Entry 9CRS (electron microscopy, 2.90 A resolution); this record covers chains A and B of the 9 polymer chains in the assembly.

== Chain A ==
Name: Gamma-aminobutyric acid receptor subunit beta-2
From: Homo sapiens
UniProtKB: P47870 (GBRB2_HUMAN); residues 1-488 here correspond to UniProt positions 25-512 (UniProt number = residue number + 24)
Sequence (488 residues; each row starts with the number of its first residue):
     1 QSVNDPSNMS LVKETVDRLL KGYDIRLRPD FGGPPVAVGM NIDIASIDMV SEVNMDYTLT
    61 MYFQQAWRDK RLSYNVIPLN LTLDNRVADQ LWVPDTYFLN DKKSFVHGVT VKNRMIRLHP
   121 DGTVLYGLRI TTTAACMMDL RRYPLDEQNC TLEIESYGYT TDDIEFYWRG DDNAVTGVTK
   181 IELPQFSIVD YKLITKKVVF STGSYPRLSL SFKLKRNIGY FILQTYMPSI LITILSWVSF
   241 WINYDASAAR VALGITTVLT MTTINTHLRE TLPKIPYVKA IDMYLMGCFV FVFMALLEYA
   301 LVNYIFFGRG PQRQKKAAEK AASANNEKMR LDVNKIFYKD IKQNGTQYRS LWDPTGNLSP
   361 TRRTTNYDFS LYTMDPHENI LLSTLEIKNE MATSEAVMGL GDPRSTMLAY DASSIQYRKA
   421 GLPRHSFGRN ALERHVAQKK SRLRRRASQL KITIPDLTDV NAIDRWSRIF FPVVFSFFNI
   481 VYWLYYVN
Disordered / not traced: 1-7, 310-458, 488
Cystine bridges: Cys136-Cys150
Covalent attachments: N-acetylglucosamine (NAG) linked to Asn80, Asn149
Small-molecule neighbours: gamma-amino-butanoic acid (ABU): Tyr97, Glu155, Ser156, Tyr157, Phe200, Thr202, Tyr205

== Chain B ==
Name: Gamma-aminobutyric acid receptor subunit alpha-1
From: Homo sapiens
UniProtKB: P14867 (GBRA1_HUMAN); residues 1-429 here correspond to UniProt positions 28-456 (UniProt number = residue number + 27)
Sequence (429 residues; numbered 1 to 429; the number before each row is that of its first residue):
     1 QPSLQDELKD NTTVFTRILD RLLDGYDNRL RPGLGERVTE VKTDIFVTSF GPVSDHDMEY
    61 TIDVFFRQSW KDERLKFKGP MTVLRLNNLM ASKIWTPDTF FHNGKKSVAH NMTMPNKLLR
   121 ITEDGTLLYT MRLTVRAECP MHLEDFPMDA HACPLKFGSY AYTRAEVVYE WTREPARSVV
   181 VAEDGSRLNQ YDLLGQTVDS GIVQSSTGEY VVMTTHFHLK RKIGYFVIQT YLPCIMTVIL
   241 SQVSFWLNRE SVPARTVFGV TTVLTMTTLS ISARNSLPKV AYATAMDWFI AVCYAFVFSA
   301 LIEFATVNYF TKRGYAWDGK SVVPEKPKKV KDPLIKKNNT YAPTATSYTP NLARGDPGLA
   361 TIAKSATIEP KEVKPETKPP EPKKTFNSVS KIDRLSRIAF PLLFGIFNLV YWATYLNREP
   421 QLKAPTPHQ
Disordered / not traced: 1-9, 321-383, 419-429
Cystine bridges: Cys139-Cys153
Covalent attachments: glycan linked to Asn111
Small-molecule neighbours:
  - gamma-amino-butanoic acid (ABU): Phe65, Arg67, Leu118, Thr130
  - PIO ([(2R)-2-octanoyloxy-3-[oxidanyl-[(1R,2R,3S,4R,5R,6S)-2,3,6-tris(oxidanyl)-4,5-diphosphonooxy-cyclohexyl]oxy-phosphoryl]oxy-propyl] octanoate): Arg249, Ser299, Ile302, Glu303, Thr306, Phe310, Lys312, Arg313, Asn387, Ser388, Val389, Ser390, Lys391, Ile392, Leu395, Ser396

== Interface between chain A and chain B ==
Pairs across the interface - 95 pairs, chain A then chain B:
  Asp24(A) with Thr16(B), hydrogen bond
  Ile25(A) with Asn87(B), hydrogen bond (backbone-side chain); Leu89(B), hydrophobic
  Arg26(A) with Leu19(B); Asp20(B), salt bridge; Leu23(B); Asn87(B); Leu89(B); Met90(B)
  Leu27(A) with Thr12(B); Phe15(B), hydrophobic; Thr16(B); Leu19(B), hydrophobic
  Phe31(A) with Leu84(B), hydrophobic; Arg85(B)
  Val93(A) with Met114(B), hydrophobic
  Pro94(A) with Met114(B)
  Asp95(A) with Met114(B)
  Thr96(A) with Met112(B); Thr113(B), hydrogen bond (backbone-backbone); Met114(B)
  Tyr97(A) with Phe65(B); Met112(B); Asn116(B); Arg132(B)
  Phe98(A) with Met112(B), hydrophobic; Arg132(B), hydrogen bond (backbone-side chain)
  Leu99(A) with Phe65(B), hydrophobic; Arg132(B), hydrogen bond (backbone-side chain)
  Asp101(A) with Arg132(B)
  Lys102(A) with His110(B)
  Ser104(A) with Met112(B)
  Phe105(A) with Met112(B)
  Val106(A) with Met112(B), hydrophobic
  Ile130(A) with Met112(B), hydrophobic; Thr113(B)
  Ala135(A) with Arg187(B)
  Tyr157(A) with Asn116(B); Lys117(B); Leu118(B), hydrophobic; Thr130(B); Met131(B), hydrogen bond (side chain-backbone); Arg132(B)
  Gly158(A) with Leu118(B); Arg120(B)
  Tyr159(A) with Arg85(B); Asn87(B)
  Thr160(A) with Arg85(B); Arg120(B)
  Asp162(A) with Arg85(B), salt bridge
  Asp163(A) with Arg85(B), salt bridge
  Phe200(A) with Phe46(B), hydrophobic; Phe65(B), hydrophobic
  Ser201(A) with Arg67(B)
  Thr202(A) with Arg67(B); Arg120(B), hydrogen bond (backbone-side chain)
  Tyr205(A) with Leu118(B); Arg120(B), hydrogen bond
  Ser247(A) with Ser251(B), hydrogen bond
  Val251(A) with Ala254(B); Val257(B), hydrophobic; Phe258(B), hydrophobic
  Ile255(A) with Val257(B); Phe258(B), hydrophobic; Thr261(B)
  Val258(A) with Leu240(B), hydrophobic
  Leu259(A) with Thr265(B)
  Arg269(A) with Tyr225(B); Gln229(B)
  Pro273(A) with Asn189(B)
  Lys274(A) with Asn189(B); Gln190(B); Tyr225(B); Ser276(B), hydrogen bond
  Ile275(A) with Tyr225(B)
  Pro276(A) with Asn189(B); Lys222(B); Gly224(B)
  Asp282(A) with Ile228(B)
  Met286(A) with Ile228(B), hydrophobic; Leu232(B), hydrophobic
  Phe289(A) with Met236(B), hydrophobic
  Phe293(A) with Ile239(B), hydrophobic
  Tyr299(A) with Leu247(B), hydrophobic
  Ala300(A) with Val243(B), hydrophobic
  Asn303(A) with Leu247(B); Asn248(B), hydrogen bond (side chain-backbone)
  Tyr304(A) with Arg397(B)
  Phe306(A) with Trp317(B); Asp318(B); Gly319(B)
  Phe307(A) with Asn248(B); Ala316(B), hydrophobic; Trp317(B)
  Arg309(A) with Trp317(B)
Other interface residues (no listed pair), chain A (61 interface residues in all): Gly32, Phe63, Asn100, Met137, Ala248, Asn265, Thr266, Glu270, Tyr277, Leu296, Leu297
Other interface residues (no listed pair), chain B (58 interface residues in all): Thr48, Leu86, Leu128, Ser186, Trp246, Pro253

== Overview ==
61 residues of chain A face 58 of chain B across their interface, with 11 hydrogen bonds and 3 salt bridges.
Polar pairs include Arg26(A)-Asp20(B), Asp162(A)-Arg85(B) and Asp163(A)-Arg85(B). Gamma-amino-butanoic acid is
bound between chain A and chain B. Chain B binds compound PIO.
Chain A is Gamma-aminobutyric acid receptor subunit beta-2 and chain B is Gamma-aminobutyric acid receptor
subunit alpha-1, both from Homo sapiens; the structure, Native human GABAA receptor of
beta2-alpha1-beta2-alpha1-gamma2 assembly, was determined by electron microscopy (same publication as 9CRV,
9CSB, 9CT0, 9CTJ, 9CTP, 9CTV and 6 further entries).
